1H8T - chains B and D of the 4 polymer chains in the assembly; structure by X-ray diffraction, 2.90 A resolution.

# Chain B
Molecule: Echovirus 11 coat protein VP2
Source organism: Echovirus 11
UniProt: P29813 (POLG_EC11G); residues 1001-1262 here correspond to UniProt positions 70-331 (UniProt number = residue number - 931)
Amino-acid sequence (262 residues; numbered 1001 to 1262; the number before each row is that of its first residue):
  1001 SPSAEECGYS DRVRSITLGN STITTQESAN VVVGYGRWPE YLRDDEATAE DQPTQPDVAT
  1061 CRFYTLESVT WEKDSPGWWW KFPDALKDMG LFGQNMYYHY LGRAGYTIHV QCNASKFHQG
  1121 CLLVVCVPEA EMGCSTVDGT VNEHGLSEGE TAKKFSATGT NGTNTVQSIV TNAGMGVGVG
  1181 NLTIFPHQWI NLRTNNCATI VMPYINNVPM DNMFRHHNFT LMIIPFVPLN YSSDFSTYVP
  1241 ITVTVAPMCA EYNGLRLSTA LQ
Not modelled in the structure: 1001-1009
Sequence notes: conflict Arg-1043 (Lys112 in P29813), Asp-1045 (Asn114 in P29813), Lys-1073 (Arg142 in P29813), Ile-1108 (Leu177 in P29813), Thr-1136 (Gln205 in P29813), Ala-1157 (Ser226 in P29813), Gly-1159 (Ser228 in P29813), Ser-1168 (Thr237 in P29813), Phe-1185 (Tyr254 in P29813), Asn-1230 (Asp299 in P29813), Phe-1235 (Ser304 in P29813), Ala-1260 (Ser329 in P29813)
Curated features (UniProtKB/Swiss-Prot):
  - site: Gln-1262 (Cleavage)

# Chain D
Molecule: Echovirus 11 coat protein VP4
Source organism: Echovirus 11
UniProt: P29813 (POLG_EC11G); residues 3002-3069 here correspond to UniProt positions 2-69 (UniProt number = residue number - 3000)
Amino-acid sequence (68 residues; each row starts with the number of its first residue):
  3002 GAQVSTQKTG AHETGLRASG NSIIHYTNIN YYKDAASNSA NRQDFTQDPG KFTEPVKDIM
  3062 VKSLPALN
Not modelled in the structure: 3016-3022
Sequence notes: conflict Arg-3018 (Asn18 in P29813), Asn-3022 (Ser22 in P29813), Asp-3045 (Glu45 in P29813), Thr-3047 (Ser47 in P29813)
Curated features (UniProtKB/Swiss-Prot):
  - site: Asn-3069 (Cleavage)
  - lipidation: Gly-3002 (N-myristoyl glycine)

# How chain B and chain D interact
Residue-residue contacts (18; chain B residue first):
  Ser-1010(B) / Asn-3069(D)
  Asp-1011(B) / Leu-3068(D)
  Asp-1011(B) / Asn-3069(D)
  Arg-1012(B) / Leu-3068(D)
  Arg-1012(B) / Asn-3069(D)
  Arg-1014(B) / Asp-3059(D)  salt bridge
  Asn-1030(B) / Val-3057(D)
  Asn-1030(B) / Lys-3058(D)  hydrogen bond (side chain-backbone)
  Asn-1030(B) / Asp-3059(D)
  Asn-1030(B) / Met-3061(D)
  Val-1031(B) / Val-3057(D)
  Val-1031(B) / Lys-3058(D)  hydrogen bond (backbone-backbone)
  Val-1032(B) / Pro-3056(D)
  Val-1033(B) / Pro-3056(D)  hydrogen bond (backbone-backbone)
  Val-1033(B) / Lys-3058(D)
  Gly-1034(B) / Pro-3056(D)
  Tyr-1035(B) / Lys-3052(D)
  Tyr-1035(B) / Phe-3053(D)  hydrophobic
Also at the interface, not in a pair above, chain B (15 interface residues in all): Ser-1028, Ala-1029, Gly-1036, Trp-1038, Thr-1194

# Summary
The interface between chain B and chain D involves 15 residues on one side and 9 on the other, with 3 hydrogen
bonds and 1 salt bridge. Polar pairs include Arg-1014(B)/Asp-3059(D), Asn-1030(B)/Lys-3058(D) and
Val-1031(B)/Lys-3058(D).
Here chain B is Echovirus 11 coat protein VP2 and chain D is Echovirus 11 coat protein VP4, both from
Echovirus 11. Entry 1H8T (Echovirus 11) was determined by X-ray diffraction.
